Entry 2WSN (X-ray diffraction, 1.37 A resolution); this record covers chain A.

[Chain A]
Protein: Green fluorescent protein
From: Aequorea victoria
UniProt: P42212 (GFP_AEQVI); aligned to UniProt positions 2-238 over residues 2-238
Sequence (237 residues; numbered 0 to 238; 2 numbers in that range are skipped by the numbering (no residue carries them; nothing is unmodelled there); the number before each row is that of its first residue; numbering starts at 0):
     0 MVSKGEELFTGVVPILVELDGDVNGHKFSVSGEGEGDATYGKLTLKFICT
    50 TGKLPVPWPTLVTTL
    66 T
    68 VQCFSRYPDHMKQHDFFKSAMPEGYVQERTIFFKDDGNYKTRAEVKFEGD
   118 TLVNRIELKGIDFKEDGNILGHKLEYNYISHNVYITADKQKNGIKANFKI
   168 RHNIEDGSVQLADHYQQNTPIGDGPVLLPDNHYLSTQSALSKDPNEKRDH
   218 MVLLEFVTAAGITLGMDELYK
Disordered / not traced: 0-3, 231-238
Differences from the reference sequence: conflict Leu64 (Phe in P42212), Ile146 (Asn in P42212), Thr153 (Met in P42212), Leu231 (His in P42212); chromophore (66, 66, 66)
Modified positions: Thr66 ([(4Z)-2-[(1R,2R)-1-amino-2-hydroxypropyl]-4-(1H-indol-3-ylmethylidene)-5-oxo-4,5-dihydro-1H-imidazol-1-yl]acetic acid; CRF)
Covalent attachments: covalent link Leu64-Thr66; covalent link Thr66-Val68

[Summary]
Chain A is Green fluorescent protein (Aequorea victoria); the structure, Structure of Enhanced Cyan
Fluorescent Protein at physiological pH, was determined by X-ray diffraction together with 2WSO from the same
study.
